8BNV - chain A; structure by X-ray diffraction, 2.86 A resolution.

== Chain A ==
Name: AAA family ATPase
Source organism: Deferribacter desulfuricans
UniProtKB: D3PAZ1 (D3PAZ1_DEFDS); residue numbers follow UniProt; this construct covers 1-510
Chain sequence (510 residues; each row starts with the number of its first residue):
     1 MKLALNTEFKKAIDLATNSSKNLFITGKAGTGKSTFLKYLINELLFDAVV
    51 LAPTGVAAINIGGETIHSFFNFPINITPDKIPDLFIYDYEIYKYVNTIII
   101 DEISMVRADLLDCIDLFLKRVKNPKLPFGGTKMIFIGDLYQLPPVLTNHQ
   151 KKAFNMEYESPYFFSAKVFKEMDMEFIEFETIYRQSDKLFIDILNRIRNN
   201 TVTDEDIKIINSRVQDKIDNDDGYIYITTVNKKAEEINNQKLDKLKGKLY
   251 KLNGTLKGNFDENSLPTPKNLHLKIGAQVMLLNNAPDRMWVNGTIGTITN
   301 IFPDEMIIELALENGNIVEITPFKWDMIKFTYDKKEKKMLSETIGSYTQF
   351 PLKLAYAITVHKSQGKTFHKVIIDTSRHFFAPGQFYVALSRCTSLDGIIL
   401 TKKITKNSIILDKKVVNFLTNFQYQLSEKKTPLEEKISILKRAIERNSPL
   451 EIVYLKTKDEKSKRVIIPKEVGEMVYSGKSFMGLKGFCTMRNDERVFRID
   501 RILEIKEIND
Disordered / not traced: 1-19, 145-155, 412-510
Metal / ion sites: Mg2+ near Asp47 (its only coordinating residue here)

== Overview ==
Chain A is AAA family ATPase (Deferribacter desulfuricans); the structure, Crystal structure of Pif1 from
Deferribacter desulfuricans in apo from, was determined by X-ray diffraction, deposited together with 8BNS.
